PDB entry 1FGA | X-ray diffraction, 2.20 A resolution | chain A

[Chain A]
Name: Basic fibroblast growth factor
From: Homo sapiens
Reference sequence: P09038 (FGF2_HUMAN); residues 1-146 here correspond to UniProt positions 10-155 (UniProt number = residue number + 9)
Amino-acid sequence (146 residues; numbered 1 to 146; the number before each row is that of its first residue):
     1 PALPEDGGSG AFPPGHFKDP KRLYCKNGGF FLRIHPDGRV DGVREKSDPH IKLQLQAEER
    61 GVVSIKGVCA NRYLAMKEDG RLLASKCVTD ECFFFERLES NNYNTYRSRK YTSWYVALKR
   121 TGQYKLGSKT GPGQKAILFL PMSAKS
Unresolved in the structure: 1-19, 144-146
Glycans and other covalent adducts: beta-mercaptoethanol (BME) linked to Cys69, Cys92
Ligand contacts:
  - selenate ion (SE4), molecule 1: Asn27, Lys119, Arg120, Lys125, Ala136
  - selenate ion (SE4), molecule 2: Asn27, Arg120, Lys135
Reported in the primary citation:
  - binding site for selenate ion: Arg120, Lys135
  - binding site for beta-mercaptoethanol: Cys69, Cys92

[Summary]
Chain A binds selenate ion. From the paper: a binding site for selenate ion at Arg120 and Lys135; a binding
site for beta-mercaptoethanol at Cys69 and Cys92.
Chain A is Basic fibroblast growth factor (Homo sapiens); the structure, Refinement of the structure of human
basic fibroblast growth factor at 1.6 angstroms resolution and analysis ..., was determined by X-ray
diffraction (same publication as 4FGF).
